PDB entry 3VZC | X-ray diffraction, 2.30 A resolution | chain A

Chain A:
Name: Sphingosine kinase 1
From: homo sapiens
Notes: EC 2.7.1.91
UniProtKB: Q9NYA1 (SPHK1_HUMAN); residues 9-364 here = UniProt positions 9-364
Amino-acid sequence (361 residues; each row starts with the number of its first residue):
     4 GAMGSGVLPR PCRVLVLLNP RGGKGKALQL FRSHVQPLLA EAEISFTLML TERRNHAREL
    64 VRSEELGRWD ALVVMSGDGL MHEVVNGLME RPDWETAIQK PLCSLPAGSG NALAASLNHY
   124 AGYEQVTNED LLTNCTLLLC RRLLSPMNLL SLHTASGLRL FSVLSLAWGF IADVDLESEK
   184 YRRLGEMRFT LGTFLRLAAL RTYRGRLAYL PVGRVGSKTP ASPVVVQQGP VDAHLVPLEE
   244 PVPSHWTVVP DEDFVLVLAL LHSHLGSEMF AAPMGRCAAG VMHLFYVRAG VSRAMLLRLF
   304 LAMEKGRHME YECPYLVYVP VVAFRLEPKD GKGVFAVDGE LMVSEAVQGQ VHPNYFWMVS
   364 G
Unresolved in the structure: 4-5, 186-189, 223-230
Sequence notes: expression tag (4-8)
UniProt features mapped onto this chain:
  - motif: Leu147 to Leu155 (Nuclear export signal 1), Leu161 to Leu169 (Nuclear export signal 2)
  - active site: Asp81 (Proton donor/acceptor)
  - binding site (ATP): Asn22 to Arg24, Thr54 to Asn58, Glu86, Gly111 to Gly113, Arg185, Arg191, Asp341 to Glu343
  - binding site (substrate): Ser79 to Gly82, Asp178
  - modified residue: Thr193 (Phosphothreonine), Ser225 (Phosphoserine)
  - mutagenesis: Asp81 (D81A: Loss of enzyme activity; D81N: Strongly reduced enzyme activity), Gly82 (G82D: Loss of enzyme activity), Leu194 (L194Q: Loss of binding to negatively charged membranes, diffuse cytosolic distribution), Phe197 to Leu198 (Abolishes interaction with CIB1; Loss of binding to negatively charged membranes, diffuse cytosolic distribution)
Small-molecule neighbours: UUL (4-{[4-(4-chlorophenyl)-1,3-thiazol-2-yl]amino}phenol): Phe173, Ile174, Val177, Asp178, Phe192, Thr196, Leu259, Leu261, Leu268, Met272, Ala274, Phe288, Leu299, Leu302, Phe303, Met306, His311, Leu319
From the paper describing this entry:
  - binding site for UUL: Asp178, Thr196, Phe288

Summary:
Chain A binds compound UUL. From UniProt: active-site residue Asp81, 17 ATP-binding residues, 5
substrate-binding residues and 5 mutagenesis sites. The paper reports a binding site for UUL at Asp178, Thr196
and Phe288.
Chain A is Sphingosine kinase 1 (homo sapiens); the structure, Crystal structure of Sphingosine Kinase 1 with
inhibitor, was determined by X-ray diffraction together with 3VZB and 3VZD from the same study.
